PDB entry 5VMW | X-ray diffraction, 2.40 A resolution | chains A and E of the 3 polymer chains in the assembly

# Chain A
Molecule: Transcriptional regulator Kaiso
From: Homo sapiens
UniProtKB: Q86T24 (KAISO_HUMAN); residues 471-604 here = UniProt positions 471-604
Chain sequence (134 residues; each row starts with the number of its first residue):
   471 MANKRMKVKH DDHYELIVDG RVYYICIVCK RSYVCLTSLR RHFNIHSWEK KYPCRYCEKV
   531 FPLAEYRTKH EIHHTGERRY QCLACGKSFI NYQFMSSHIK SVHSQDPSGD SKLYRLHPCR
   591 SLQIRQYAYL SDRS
Disordered / not traced: 471-480, 602-604
Curated features (UniProtKB/Swiss-Prot):
  - zinc finger: Tyr494 to His516 (C2H2-type 1), Tyr522 to His544 (C2H2-type 2), Tyr550 to His573 (C2H2-type 3)
  - motif: Met471 to His480 (Nuclear localization signal)
  - cross-link (Glycyl lysine isopeptide (Lys-Gly)): Lys474 (interchain with G-Cter in SUMO2), Lys479 (interchain with G-Cter in SUMO2), Lys539 (interchain with G-Cter in SUMO2), Lys570 (interchain with G-Cter in SUMO2), Lys582 (interchain with G-Cter in SUMO2)
  - mutagenesis: Cys552 (C552R: Abrogates both sequence-specific and methylation-dependent DNA-binding)
Ion coordination: Zn2+ site 1: Cys496, Cys499, His512, His516; Zn2+ site 2: Cys524, Cys527, His540, His544; Zn2+ site 3: Cys552, Cys555, His568, His573
What the authors report for this chain:
  - binding site for the 18-nt DNA strand: Glu535
  - mutagenesis - E535Q (30-fold): decreased binding to MeKBS
  - mutagenesis - E535A: decreased binding to CG2
  - mutagenesis - E535A (150-fold), E535Q (37-fold): decreased binding to MeCG2
  - mutagenesis - E535A, E535Q (3.5-fold): decreased binding to unmethylated CG2 motif
  - mutagenesis - E535A (2.8-3.1 kcal/mol): decreased binding to double and semimethylated DNA

# Chain E
Molecule: 18-nt DNA strand
Sequence (18 nucleotides; each row starts with the number of its first residue):
    19 CGTTATTCGC GGGAAGCA
Modified / non-standard residues: 5CM (5-methyl-2'-deoxy-cytidine-5'-monophosphate) at position 26; 5CM (5-methyl-2'-deoxy-cytidine-5'-monophosphate) at position 28

# Interface between chain A and chain E
Pairs across the interface (31; chain A residue first):
  Thr507(A) with DT25(E), base contact; 5CM_26(E), base contact
  Arg511(A) with 5CM_26(E), base contact; DG27(E), hydrogen bond to the base; 5CM_28(E), base contact
  Lys520(A) with DT25(E), salt bridge to the phosphate
  Tyr522(A) with 5CM_26(E), hydrogen bond to the phosphate
  Ala534(A) with 5CM_26(E), phosphate contact
  Glu535(A) with DG27(E), phosphate contact; 5CM_28(E), hydrogen bond to the base
  Thr538(A) with DG27(E), hydrogen bond to the phosphate
  Lys539(A) with 5CM_28(E), salt bridge to the phosphate
  Arg549(A) with 5CM_28(E), salt bridge to the phosphate
  Tyr550(A) with DG29(E), hydrogen bond to the phosphate
  Tyr562(A) with DG29(E), sugar contact; DG30(E), hydrogen bond to the phosphate
  Gln563(A) with DG30(E), base contact; DG31(E), hydrogen bond to the base
  Pro577(A) with DG30(E), phosphate contact
  Ser578(A) with DG30(E), phosphate contact; DG31(E), hydrogen bond to the phosphate
  Gly579(A) with DG30(E), hydrogen bond to the phosphate
  Tyr584(A) with DG29(E), hydrogen bond to the phosphate
  Leu586(A) with 5CM_28(E), phosphate contact; DG29(E), phosphate contact
  Arg595(A) with DT25(E), hydrogen bond to the base; 5CM_26(E), hydrogen bond to the sugar; DG27(E), hydrogen bond to the sugar
  Tyr597(A) with DG27(E), hydrogen bond to the base
  Tyr599(A) with 5CM_28(E), sugar contact
  Leu600(A) with 5CM_28(E), phosphate contact
Interface residues without a listed pair, chain A (23 interface residues in all): Lys570, Ile594

# In short
The interface between chain A and chain E involves 23 residues on one side and 7 on the other, with 14
hydrogen bonds and 3 salt bridges. Among the polar pairs are Arg511(A)-DG27(E), Glu535(A)-5CM_28(E) and
Gln563(A)-DG31(E). From the paper: a binding site for the 18-nt DNA strand at Glu535(A); E535A and E535Q of
chain A reduce binding to MeCG2.
Chain A is Transcriptional regulator Kaiso (Homo sapiens) and chain E is an 18-nt DNA strand; the structure,
Kaiso (ZBTB33) zinc finger DNA binding domain in complex with a double CpG-methylated DNA resembling the ...,
was determined by X-ray diffraction (same publication as 5VMU, 5VMV, 5VMX, 5VMY and 5VMZ).
